PDB entry 4LBB | X-ray diffraction, 1.72 A resolution | chain A

Chain A:
Molecule: Neutrophil defensin 1
UniProt: P59665 (DEF1_HUMAN); residues 1-30 here correspond to UniProt positions 65-94 (UniProt number = residue number + 64)
Chain sequence (30 residues; each row starts with the number of its first residue):
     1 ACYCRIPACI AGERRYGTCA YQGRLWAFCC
Construct notes: engineered mutation Ala-20 (Ile84 in P59665)
Cystine bridges: Cys-2/Cys-30, Cys-4/Cys-19, Cys-9/Cys-29
Curated features (UniProtKB/Swiss-Prot):
  - modified residue: Arg-14 (ADP-ribosylarginine), Tyr-21 (Phosphotyrosine), Arg-24 (ADP-ribosylarginine)
From the paper describing this entry:
  - mutagenesis - Y16A/F28A, Y16A/I20A/L25A/F28A (8-fold), L25A: decreased binding to gp120
  - mutagenesis - Y16A/I20A/L25A/F28A (20-fold): decreased binding to immobilized HNP1
  - mutagenesis - Y16A/I20A/L25A/F28A: abolished binding to N36

In short:
From the paper: Y16A/F28A, Y16A/I20A/L25A/F28A and L25A reduce binding to gp120; Y16A/I20A/L25A/F28A reduce
binding to immobilized HNP1.
Chain A is Neutrophil defensin 1; the structure, Crystal structure of human alpha-defensin 1 (HNP1) I20A
mutant, was determined by X-ray diffraction (same publication as 4LB1, 4LB7 and 4LBF).
